8HXX - chains L and E of the 7 polymer chains in the assembly; structure by electron microscopy, 3.00 A resolution.

== Chain L ==
Name: Histone deacetylase RPD3
Organism: Saccharomyces cerevisiae
Notes: EC 3.5.1.98
UniProtKB: P32561 (RPD3_YEAST); residues 1-433 here = UniProt positions 1-433
Sequence (433 residues; row label = number of the first residue in the row):
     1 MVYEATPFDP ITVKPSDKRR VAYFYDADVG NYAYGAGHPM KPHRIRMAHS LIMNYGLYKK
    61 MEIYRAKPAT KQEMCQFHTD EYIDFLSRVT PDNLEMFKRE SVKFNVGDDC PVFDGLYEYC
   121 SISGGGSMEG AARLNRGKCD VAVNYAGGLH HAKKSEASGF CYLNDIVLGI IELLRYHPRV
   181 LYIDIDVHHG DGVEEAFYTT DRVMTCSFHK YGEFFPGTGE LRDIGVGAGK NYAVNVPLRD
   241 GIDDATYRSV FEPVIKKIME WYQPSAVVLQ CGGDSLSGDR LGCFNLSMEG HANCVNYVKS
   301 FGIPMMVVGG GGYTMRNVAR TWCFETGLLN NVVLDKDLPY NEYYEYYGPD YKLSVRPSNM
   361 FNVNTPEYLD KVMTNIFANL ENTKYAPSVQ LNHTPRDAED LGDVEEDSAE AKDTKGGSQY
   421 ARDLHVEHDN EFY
Not modelled in the structure: 385-433
Metal / ion sites: Zn2+: Asp186, His188, Asp274

== Chain E ==
Name: Histone H3
Organism: Xenopus laevis
UniProtKB: A0A310TTQ1 (A0A310TTQ1_XENLA); residues 1-135 here correspond to UniProt positions 2-136 (UniProt number = residue number + 1)
Sequence (135 residues; numbered 1 to 135; the number before each row is that of its first residue):
     1 ARTKQTARKS TGGKAPRKQL ATKAARKSAP ATGGVXKPHR YRPGTVALRE IRRYQKSTEL
    61 LIRKLPFQRL VREIAQDFKT DLRFQSSAVM ALQEASEAYL VALFEDTNLA AIHAKRVTIM
   121 PKDIQLARRI RGERA
Not modelled in the structure: 7-12, 26-135
Sequence notes: engineered mutation Ala110 (Cys111 in A0A310TTQ1)
Modified / non-standard residues: ML3 (2-{[(2R)-2-amino-2-carboxyethyl]sulfanyl}-N,N,N-trimethylethanaminium) at position 36

== How chain L and chain E interact ==
Pairs across the interface (16; chain L residue first):
  Val102(L) with Ala15(E)
  Asn105(L) with Pro16(E)
  Gly107(L) with Pro16(E)
  Asp108(L) with Pro16(E)
  Asp109(L) with Thr22(E); Lys23(E), hydrogen bond (side chain-backbone); Ala24(E), hydrogen bond (side chain-backbone)
  His151(L) with Lys23(E)
  Gly159(L) with Lys23(E), hydrogen bond (backbone-side chain)
  Phe160(L) with Lys23(E); Ala24(E), hydrophobic
  His188(L) with Lys23(E)
  Phe215(L) with Thr22(E); Lys23(E)
  Leu281(L) with Lys23(E)
  Tyr313(L) with Lys23(E), hydrogen bond
Interface residues without a listed pair, chain L (14 interface residues in all): Ser101, Val106
Interface residues without a listed pair, chain E (9 interface residues in all): Lys14, Gln19, Ala21, Ala25

== Summary ==
14 residues of chain L and 9 residues of chain E are in contact; the contacts include 4 hydrogen bonds. Among
the polar pairs are Asp109(L)-Lys23(E), Asp109(L)-Ala24(E) and Gly159(L)-Lys23(E). The Zn2+ site is built by
Asp186(L), His188(L) and Asp274(L).
Here chain L is Histone deacetylase RPD3 (Saccharomyces cerevisiae) and chain E is Histone H3 (Xenopus
laevis). Entry 8HXX (Cryo-EM structure of the histone deacetylase complex Rpd3S) was determined by electron
microscopy, deposited together with 8HXY, 8HXZ, 8HY0 and 8JHO.
